9CO6 - chains A and D of the 6 polymer chains in the assembly; structure by electron microscopy, 3.01 A resolution.

# Chain A
Molecule: Spike glycoprotein
Source organism: Severe acute respiratory syndrome coronavirus 2
Reference sequence: P0DTC2 (SPIKE_SARS2); aligned to UniProt positions 7-1224 over residues 3-1220 (the alignment contains insertions or deletions, so no single offset holds)
Chain sequence (1252 residues; numbered -9 to 1242; the number before each row is that of its first residue; numbers below 1 keep their minus sign (Met-9 is residue -9)):
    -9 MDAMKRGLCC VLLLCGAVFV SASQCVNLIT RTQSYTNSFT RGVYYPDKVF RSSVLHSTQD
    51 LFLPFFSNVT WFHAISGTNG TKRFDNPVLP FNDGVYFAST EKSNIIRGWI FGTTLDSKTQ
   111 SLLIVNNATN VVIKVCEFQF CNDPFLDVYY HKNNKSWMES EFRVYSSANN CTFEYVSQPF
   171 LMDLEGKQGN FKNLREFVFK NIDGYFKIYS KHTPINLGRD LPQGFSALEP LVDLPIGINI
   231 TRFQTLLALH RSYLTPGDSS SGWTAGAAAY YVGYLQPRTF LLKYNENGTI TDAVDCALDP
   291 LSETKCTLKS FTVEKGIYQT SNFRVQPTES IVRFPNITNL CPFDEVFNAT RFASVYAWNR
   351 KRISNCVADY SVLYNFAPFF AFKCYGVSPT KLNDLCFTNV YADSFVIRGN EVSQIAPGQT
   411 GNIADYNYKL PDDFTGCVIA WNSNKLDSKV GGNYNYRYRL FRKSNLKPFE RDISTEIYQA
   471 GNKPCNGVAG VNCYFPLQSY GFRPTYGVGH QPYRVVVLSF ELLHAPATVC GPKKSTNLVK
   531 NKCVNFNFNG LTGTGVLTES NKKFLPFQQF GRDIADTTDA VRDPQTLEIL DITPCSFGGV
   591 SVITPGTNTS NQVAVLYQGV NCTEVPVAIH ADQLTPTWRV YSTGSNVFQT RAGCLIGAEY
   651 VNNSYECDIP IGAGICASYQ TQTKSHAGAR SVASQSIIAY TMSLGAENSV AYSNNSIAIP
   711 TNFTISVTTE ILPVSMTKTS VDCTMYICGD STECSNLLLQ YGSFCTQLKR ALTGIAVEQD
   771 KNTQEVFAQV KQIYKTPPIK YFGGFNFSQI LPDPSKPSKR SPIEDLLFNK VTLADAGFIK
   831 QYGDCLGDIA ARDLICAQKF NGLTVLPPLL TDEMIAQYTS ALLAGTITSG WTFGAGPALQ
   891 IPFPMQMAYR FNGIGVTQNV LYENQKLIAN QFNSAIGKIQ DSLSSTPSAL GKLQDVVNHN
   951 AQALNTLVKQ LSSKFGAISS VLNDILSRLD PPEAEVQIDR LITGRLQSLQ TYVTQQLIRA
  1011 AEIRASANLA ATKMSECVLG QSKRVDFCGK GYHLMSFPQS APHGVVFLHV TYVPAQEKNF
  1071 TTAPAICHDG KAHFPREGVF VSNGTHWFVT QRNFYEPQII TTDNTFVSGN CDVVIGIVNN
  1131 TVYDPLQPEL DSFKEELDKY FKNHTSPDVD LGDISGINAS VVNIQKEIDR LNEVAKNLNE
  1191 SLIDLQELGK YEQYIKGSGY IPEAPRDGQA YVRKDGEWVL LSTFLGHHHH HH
Disordered / not traced: -9 to 21, 139-147, 243-256, 617-633, 673-683, 824-843, 1146-1242
Sequence notes: initiating methionine (-9); expression tag (-8 to 2, 1221-1242); insertion (5-7, 12); conflict Val8 (Pro9 in P0DTC2), Phe9 (Leu10 in P0DTC2), Ile19 (Thr in P0DTC2), 47 further conflict positions vs the reference (P0DTC2) not listed
Curated features (UniProtKB/Swiss-Prot):
  - glycosylation (N-linked (GlcNAc...) asparagine): Asn653 (complex), Asn705 (high mannose), Asn1130 (complex)
Disulfides: Cys126-Cys161, Cys286-Cys296, Cys331-Cys356, Cys374-Cys427, Cys475-Cys483, Cys612-Cys644, Cys657-Cys666, Cys733-Cys755, Cys738-Cys744, Cys1027-Cys1038, Cys1077-Cys1121
Covalently attached groups: N-acetylglucosamine (NAG) linked to Asn58, Asn277, Asn326, Asn611, Asn704, Asn712, Asn796, Asn1069, Asn1093, Asn1129

# Chain D
Molecule: Nanosota-9
Source organism: Vicugna pacos
Chain sequence (150 residues; numbered 1 to 150; the number before each row is that of its first residue):
     1 QVQLQESGGG LVQPGGSLRL SCTASGIALH THATGWFRQA PGKEREGVSC ISSGDGTTYY
    61 EDSVEGRFTI SRDNAKNTVY LQMNSLKLED TAVYYCAADP GAVCHSGSYY YTDDDFYYRG
   121 QGTQVTVSSG GQHHHHHHGA YPYDVPDYAS
Disordered / not traced: 130-150
Disulfides: Cys22-Cys96, Cys50-Cys104

# Chain A / chain D interface
Residue-residue contacts - 27 pairs, chain A then chain D:
  Gly441(A) - Asp115(D)
  Tyr444(A) - Asp99(D)
  Tyr444(A) - Tyr117(D)  hydrophobic
  Leu450(A) - Thr31(D)
  Val478(A) - Gln1(D)
  Ala479(A) - Gln1(D)
  Ala479(A) - Gly26(D)
  Gly480(A) - Ser25(D)  hydrogen bond (backbone-backbone)
  Cys483(A) - Gly26(D)
  Tyr484(A) - Gly26(D)
  Tyr484(A) - Ala28(D)  hydrophobic
  Phe485(A) - Gly26(D)
  Gln488(A) - Thr31(D)  hydrogen bond (side chain-backbone)
  Gln488(A) - His32(D)
  Ser489(A) - Pro100(D)
  Arg493(A) - Val103(D)
  Arg493(A) - Tyr109(D)  hydrogen bond
  Arg493(A) - Asp115(D)  salt bridge
  Thr495(A) - Ser108(D)  hydrogen bond (backbone-backbone)
  Thr495(A) - Tyr109(D)
  Tyr496(A) - Val103(D)
  Tyr496(A) - Ser106(D)
  Tyr496(A) - Tyr109(D)  hydrophobic
  Gly497(A) - Ser106(D)
  Gly497(A) - Gly107(D)
  His500(A) - Ala102(D)
  His500(A) - Ser106(D)  hydrogen bond
Other interface residues (no listed pair), chain A (21 interface residues in all): Arg398, Phe451, Val481, Asn482, Gly491
Other interface residues (no listed pair), chain D (21 interface residues in all): Asn74, Ala75, Asn77, Gly101, Asp113

# In short
The chain A/chain D interface involves 21 residues from each chain, with 5 hydrogen bonds and 1 salt bridge.
Polar pairs include Arg493(A)-Asp115(D), Gln488(A)-Thr31(D) and Arg493(A)-Tyr109(D). N-acetylglucosamine is
covalently linked to Asn58(A), Asn277(A), Asn326(A), Asn611(A), Asn704(A) and Asn712(A) and 4 more.
Chain A is Spike glycoprotein (Severe acute respiratory syndrome coronavirus 2) and chain D is Nanosota-9
(Vicugna pacos); the structure, BA.5 spike/Nanosota-9 complex, was determined by electron microscopy,
deposited together with 9CO7, 9CO8 and 9CO9.
